3DFM - chain A; structure by X-ray diffraction, 2.01 A resolution.

== Chain A ==
Molecule: Teicoplanin pseudoaglycone deacetylase ORF2
Source organism: Actinoplanes teichomyceticus
Reference sequence: Q6ZZJ1 (Q6ZZJ1_ACTTI); numbering as in UniProt (aligned over 1-273)
Chain sequence (273 residues; row label = number of the first residue in the row):
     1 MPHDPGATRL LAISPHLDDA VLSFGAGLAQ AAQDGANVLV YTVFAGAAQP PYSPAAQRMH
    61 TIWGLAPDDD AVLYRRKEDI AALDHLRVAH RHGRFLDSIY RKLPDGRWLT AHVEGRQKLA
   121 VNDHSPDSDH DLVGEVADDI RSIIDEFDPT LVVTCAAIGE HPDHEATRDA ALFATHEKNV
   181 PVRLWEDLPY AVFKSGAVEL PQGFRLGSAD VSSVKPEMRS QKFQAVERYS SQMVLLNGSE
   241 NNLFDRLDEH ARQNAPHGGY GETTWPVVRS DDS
Not modelled in the structure: 1-7
Modified / non-standard residues: Mse1 (selenomethionine); Mse59, Mse218, Mse233 (selenomethionine; parent Met)
Bound ions: Zn2+ site 1: His16, Asp19, His164 (together with sulfate ion); Zn2+ site 2: His16, Asp97, Asp163 (together with sulfate ion); Zn2+ site 3 near His90 (its only coordinating residue here); Zn2+ site 4: His124, Asp129; Zn2+ site 5: Glu186, His250

== Summary ==
His16, Asp19 and His164 coordinate Zn2+ site 1. The Zn2+ site 2 is built by His16, Asp97 and Asp163.
Chain A is Teicoplanin pseudoaglycone deacetylase ORF2 (Actinoplanes teichomyceticus); the structure, The
crystal structure of the zinc inhibited form of teicoplanin deacetylase Orf2, was determined by X-ray
diffraction together with 3DFF, 3DFI and 3DFK from the same study.
